7I1S - chains A and B; structure by X-ray diffraction, 1.86 A resolution.

Chain A:
Name: Serine protease subunit NS2B
Source organism: Zika virus
Reference sequence: Q32ZE1 (POLG_ZIKV); residues 46-89 here correspond to UniProt positions 1414-1457 (UniProt number = residue number + 1368)
Sequence (46 residues; numbered 44 to 89; the number before each row is that of its first residue):
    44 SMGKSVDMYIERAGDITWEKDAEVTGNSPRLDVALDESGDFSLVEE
Not modelled in the structure: 44-49, 89
Differences from the reference sequence: expression tag (44-45)

Chain B:
Name: Serine protease NS3
Source organism: Zika virus
Notes: EC 3.4.21.91, 3.6.1.15, 3.6.4.13
Reference sequence: Q32ZE1 (POLG_ZIKV); residues 11-177 here correspond to UniProt positions 1509-1675 (UniProt number = residue number + 1498)
Sequence (168 residues; each row starts with the number of its first residue):
    10 MKEVKKGETTDGVYRVMTRRLLGSTQVGVGVMQEGVFHTMWHVTKGAALR
    60 SGEGRLDPYWGDVKQDLVSYCGPWKLDAAWDGLSEVQLLAVPPGERAKNI
   110 QTLPGIFKTKDGDIGAVALDYPAGTSGSPILDKCGRVIGLYGNGVVIKNG
   160 SYVSAITQGKREEETPVE
Not modelled in the structure: 10-15, 172-177
Disulfide bonds: C143 forms a disulfide with the same residue of a neighbouring copy of this chain
Differences from the reference sequence: initiating methionine (10); conflict K107 (Arg1605 in Q32ZE1)
Residues lining bound ligands: N-(quinolin-8-yl)piperidine-4-carboxamide (A1BXL): H51, D129, Y130, P131, A132, S135, Y150, G151, N152, G153, Y161

Chain A / chain B interface:
Residue-residue contacts - 94 pairs, chain A then chain B:
  D50(A) with T27(B), hydrogen bond (backbone-side chain); R28(B)
  M51(A) with M26(B); V36(B), hydrophobic; V52(B); T53(B); L58(B); R59(B), hydrogen bond (backbone-backbone)
  Y52(A) with R24(B); V25(B); M26(B), hydrogen bond (backbone-backbone); R28(B), hydrogen bond; S33(B), hydrogen bond; R59(B)
  I53(A) with Y23(B), hydrophobic; R24(B); M41(B), hydrophobic; F46(B), hydrophobic; R59(B), hydrogen bond (backbone-backbone); S60(B); L65(B), hydrophobic
  E54(A) with Y23(B); R24(B), hydrogen bond (backbone-backbone)
  R55(A) with E17(B); T19(B); D20(B), hydrogen bond (side chain-backbone); V22(B); Y23(B)
  A56(A) with V22(B), hydrogen bond (backbone-backbone); R24(B); V100(B), hydrophobic; A106(B)
  G57(A) with G21(B); V22(B), hydrogen bond (backbone-backbone)
  D58(A) with L98(B)
  I59(A) with G21(B); V22(B); V40(B), hydrophobic; L98(B), hydrophobic; L140(B), hydrophobic
  T60(A) with N108(B), hydrogen bond (backbone-side chain); L140(B)
  W61(A) with E94(B); Q96(B); Q110(B); L140(B); D141(B); K142(B)
  E62(A) with Q96(B), hydrogen bond (backbone-side chain); N108(B)
  E66(A) with I109(B); Q110(B), hydrogen bond (backbone-backbone)
  V67(A) with E94(B); Q110(B)
  T68(A) with I109(B); Q110(B), hydrogen bond (backbone-backbone); T111(B), hydrogen bond (backbone-side chain); L128(B)
  G69(A) with T111(B), hydrogen bond (backbone-side chain); A127(B); L128(B)
  N70(A) with T111(B); L112(B); A127(B)
  S71(A) with L112(B), hydrogen bond (side chain-backbone); P113(B); G114(B)
  P72(A) with G114(B); I115(B), hydrogen bond (backbone-backbone)
  R73(A) with I115(B); K117(B)
  L74(A) with I115(B), hydrogen bond (backbone-backbone); F116(B); K117(B), hydrogen bond (backbone-backbone); I156(B), hydrophobic; V162(B), hydrophobic
  D75(A) with K117(B)
  V76(A) with F116(B), hydrophobic; K117(B), hydrogen bond (backbone-backbone); T118(B)
  L78(A) with K73(B)
  D79(A) with K73(B)
  E80(A) with K73(B)
  S81(A) with V72(B)
  G82(A) with V72(B); K73(B); N152(B), hydrogen bond (backbone-side chain)
  F84(A) with F116(B), hydrophobic; N152(B); G153(B); A164(B), hydrophobic
  L86(A) with V154(B), hydrophobic; V155(B); I156(B), hydrophobic
Interface residues without a listed pair, chain A (33 interface residues in all): A65, S85
Interface residues without a listed pair, chain B (60 interface residues in all): R29, A57, V95, K107, I123, P138, G144, V146

Overview:
The interface between chain A and chain B involves 33 residues on one side and 60 on the other; the contacts
include 22 hydrogen bonds. Polar contacts include D50(A)-T27(B), Y52(A)-R28(B) and Y52(A)-S33(B). Ligands of
chain B: N-(quinolin-8-yl)piperidine-4-carboxamide.
Chain A is Serine protease subunit NS2B and chain B is Serine protease NS3, both from Zika virus; the
structure, PanDDA analysis group deposition -- Crystal Structure of ZIKV NS2B-NS3 protease in complex with
MFP-0012445-001-001, was determined by X-ray diffraction.
